PDB entry 4PIA | X-ray diffraction, 1.47 A resolution | chain A

# Chain A
Name: Autolysin E
Organism: Staphylococcus aureus
UniProt: Q99RW6 (Q99RW6_STAAM); residue numbers follow UniProt; this construct covers 35-258
Amino-acid sequence (228 residues; each row starts with the number of its first residue):
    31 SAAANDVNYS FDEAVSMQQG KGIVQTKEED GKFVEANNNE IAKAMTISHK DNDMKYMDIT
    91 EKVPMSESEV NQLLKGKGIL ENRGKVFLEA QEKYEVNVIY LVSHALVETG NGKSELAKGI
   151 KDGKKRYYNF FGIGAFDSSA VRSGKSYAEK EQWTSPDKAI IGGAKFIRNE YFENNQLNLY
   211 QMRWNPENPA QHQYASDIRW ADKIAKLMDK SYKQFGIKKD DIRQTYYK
Not modelled in the structure: 31, 79-80
Construct notes: expression tag (31-34)
Reported in the primary citation:
  - catalytic residues: Glu-138 (by similarity / conservation)
  - specificity-determining residues: Gly-52 to Asn-68 (proposed by the authors, not directly observed)

# Overview
The paper reports the catalytic residue Glu-138; the specificity determinant Gly-52.
Chain A is Autolysin E (Staphylococcus aureus); the structure, Crystal structure of S. Aureus Autolysin E, was
determined by X-ray diffraction together with 4PI7, 4PI8 and 4PI9 from the same study.
